PDB entry 8DTK | electron microscopy, 3.77 A resolution | chains A and B of the 3 polymer chains in the assembly

== Chain A ==
Name: Spike protein S1
Source organism: Severe acute respiratory syndrome coronavirus 2
UniProtKB: P0DTC2 (SPIKE_SARS2); residue numbers follow UniProt; this construct covers 330-532
Amino-acid sequence (203 residues; row label = number of the first residue in the row):
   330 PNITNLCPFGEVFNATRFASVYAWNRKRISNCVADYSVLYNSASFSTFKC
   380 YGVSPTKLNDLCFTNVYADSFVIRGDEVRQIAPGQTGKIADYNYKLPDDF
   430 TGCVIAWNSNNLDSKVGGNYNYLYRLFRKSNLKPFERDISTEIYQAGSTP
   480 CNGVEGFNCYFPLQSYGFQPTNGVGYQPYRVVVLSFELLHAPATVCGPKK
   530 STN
Cystine bridges: Cys336-Cys361, Cys379-Cys432, Cys391-Cys525, Cys480-Cys488
Covalently attached groups: N-acetylglucosamine (NAG) linked to Asn331, Asn343

== Chain B ==
Name: DH1047 Fab Light Chain
Source organism: Homo sapiens
Notes: antibody fragment or engineered binder
Amino-acid sequence (113 residues; each row starts with the number of its first residue; a row labelled like 27A-27F holds insertion residues (27A, then the next letters in order)):
     1 DIVMTQSPDSLAVSLGERATINCRSSQ
27A-27F SVLYSS
    28 NNENYLAWYQQKPGQPPKLLIYWASTRESGIPDRFSGSGSGTDFTLTISR
    78 LQAEDVAVYYCQQYYSLPRTFGQGTKVEIK
Cystine bridges: Cys23-Cys88

== Interface between chain A and chain B ==
Pairs across the interface (13):
  Asp405(A) with Ser93(B)
  Arg408(A) with Tyr27D(B); Tyr92(B), hydrogen bond (side chain-backbone)
  Gln409(A) with Tyr27D(B)
  Gln414(A) with Tyr27D(B), hydrogen bond; Ser27F(B), hydrogen bond
  Thr415(A) with Tyr27D(B); Ser27F(B), hydrogen bond (backbone-side chain)
  Gly502(A) with Asp1(B)
  Val503(A) with Leu94(B), hydrophobic
  Gly504(A) with Leu94(B)
  Tyr505(A) with Gln27(B), hydrogen bond; Ser93(B)
Also at the interface, not in a pair above, chain A (10 interface residues in all): Gly413
Also at the interface, not in a pair above, chain B (10 interface residues in all): Ile2, Ser27E, Pro95

== Summary ==
Chain A and chain B each contribute 10 residues to their interface; the contacts include 5 hydrogen bonds.
Polar contacts include Arg408(A)-Tyr92(B), Gln414(A)-Ser27F(B) and Gln414(A)-Tyr27D(B). N-acetylglucosamine is
covalently linked to Asn331(A) and Asn343(A).
Chain A is Spike protein S1 (Severe acute respiratory syndrome coronavirus 2) and chain B is DH1047 Fab Light
Chain (Homo sapiens); the structure, Structure of RBD directed antibody DH1047 in complex with SARS-CoV-2
spike: Local refinement of RBD-Fab interace, was determined by electron microscopy.
